PDB entry 7V9J | electron microscopy, 8.00 A resolution (low resolution: residue-level contacts below are approximate; hydrogen-bond / salt-bridge calls are withheld) | chains E and I of the 26 polymer chains in the assembly

# Chain E
Molecule: Histone H3.1
Source organism: Homo sapiens
UniProtKB: P68431 (H31_HUMAN); residues 0-135 here correspond to UniProt positions 1-136 (UniProt number = residue number + 1)
Sequence (136 residues; each row starts with the number of its first residue; numbering starts at 0):
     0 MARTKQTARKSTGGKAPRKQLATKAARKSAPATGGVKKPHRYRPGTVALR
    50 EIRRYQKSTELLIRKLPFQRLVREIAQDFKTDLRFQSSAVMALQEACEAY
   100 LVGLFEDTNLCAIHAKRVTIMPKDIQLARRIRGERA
Not modelled in the structure: 0-35
UniProt features mapped onto this chain:
  - modified residue: Arg2 (Asymmetric dimethylarginine), Thr3 (Phosphothreonine), Lys4 (Allysine), Gln5 (5-glutamyl dopamine), Thr6 (Phosphothreonine), Arg8 (Citrulline), Lys9 (N6,N6,N6-trimethyllysine), Ser10 (ADP-ribosylserine), Thr11 (Phosphothreonine), Lys14 (N6-(2-hydroxyisobutyryl)lysine), Arg17 (Asymmetric dimethylarginine), Lys18 (N6-(2-hydroxyisobutyryl)lysine), Lys23 (N6-(2-hydroxyisobutyryl)lysine), Arg26 (Citrulline), Lys27 (N6,N6,N6-trimethyllysine), Ser28 (ADP-ribosylserine), Lys36 (N6,N6,N6-trimethyllysine), Lys37 (N6-methyllysine), Tyr41 (Phosphotyrosine), Lys56 (N6,N6,N6-trimethyllysine) and 8 more in UniProt
  - lipidation: Lys18 (N6-decanoyllysine)

# Chain I
Molecule: 408-nt DNA strand
Source organism: Homo sapiens
Sequence (408 nucleotides; each row starts with the number of its first residue; numbers below 1 keep their minus sign (DT-2 is residue -2)):
    -2 TTAGGGTTAGGGTTAGGGTTAGGGTTAGGGTTAGGGTTAGGGTTAGGGTT
    48 AGGGTTAGGGTTAGGGTTAGGGTTAGGGTTAGGGTTAGGGTTAGGGTTAG
    98 GGTTAGGGTTAGGGTTAGGGTTAGGGTTAGGGTTAGGGTTAGGGTTAGGG
   148 TTAGGGTTAGGGTTAGGGTTAGGGTTAGGGTTAGGGTTAGGGTTAGGGTT
   198 AGGGTTAGGGTTAGGGTTAGGGTTAGGGTTAGGGTTAGGGTTAGGGTTAG
   248 GGTTAGGGTTAGGGTTAGGGTTAGGGTTAGGGTTAGGGTTAGGGTTAGGG
   298 TTAGGGTTAGGGTTAGGGTTAGGGTTAGGGTTAGGGTTAGGGTTAGGGTT
   348 AGGGTTAGGGTTAGGGTTAGGGTTAGGGTTAGGGTTAGGGTTAGGGTTAG
   398 GGTTAGGG
Not modelled in the structure: -2 to 0, 400-405

# Interface between chain E and chain I
Contacting residue pairs (21):
  Lys36(E) with DA132(I)
  Arg40(E) with DT208(I)
  Tyr41(E) with DA132(I); DG133(I); DT209(I)
  Gly44(E) with DG207(I); DT208(I)
  Thr45(E) with DT208(I)
  Val46(E) with DT208(I); DT209(I)
  Ala47(E) with DT208(I)
  Arg49(E) with DG133(I); DG134(I)
  Lys56(E) with DG135(I)
  Arg63(E) with DA216(I); DG217(I)
  Lys64(E) with DG217(I)
  Leu65(E) with DA216(I); DG217(I)
  Pro66(E) with DA216(I)
  Arg69(E) with DA216(I)
Interface residues without a listed pair, chain E (20 interface residues in all): Pro38, His39, Pro43, Asp81, Arg83, Lys115
Interface residues without a listed pair, chain I (12 interface residues in all): DA198, DG225, DT226

# Summary
20 residues of chain E and 12 residues of chain I are in contact.
Here chain E is Histone H3.1 and chain I is a 408-nt DNA strand, both from Homo sapiens. Entry 7V9J (Telomeric
trinucleosome) was determined by electron microscopy, deposited together with 7V90, 7V96, 7V9C, 7V9K, 7V9S and
7VA4.
